Entry 3A9Q (X-ray diffraction, 1.90 A resolution); this record covers chains B and E of the 24 polymer chains in the assembly.

Chain B (and E):
Name: Ferritin-4, chloroplastic
Organism: Glycine max
Notes: EC 1.16.3.1; chain E of this document is another copy of the same molecule, construct and numbering; everything in this record applies to it too
Reference sequence: Q948P5 (FRI4_SOYBN); residues 1-212 here correspond to UniProt positions 36-247 (UniProt number = residue number + 35)
Sequence (212 residues; row label = number of the first residue in the row):
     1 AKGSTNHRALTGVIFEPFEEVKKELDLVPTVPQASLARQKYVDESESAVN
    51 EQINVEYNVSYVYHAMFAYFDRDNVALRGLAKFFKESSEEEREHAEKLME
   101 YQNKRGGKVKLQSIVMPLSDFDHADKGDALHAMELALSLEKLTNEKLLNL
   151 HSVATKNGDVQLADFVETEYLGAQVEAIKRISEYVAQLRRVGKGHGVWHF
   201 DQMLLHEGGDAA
Disordered / not traced: 1-13, 208-212 (chain E: 1-29, 208-212)
Differences from the reference sequence: engineered mutation Ala-173 (Glu208 in Q948P5)
Metal / ion sites: Ca2+ site 1: Glu-56, Glu-91, His-94; Ca2+ site 2: Glu-93, Glu-96; Ca2+ site 3: Glu-167 (shared with Glu-167(E) of chain E)
Reported in the primary citation:
  - mutagenesis - E173A: abolished binding to Ca2+
  - mutagenesis - E173A (2.2-fold): decreased catalytic activity on iron oxidation
  - catalytic residues: Glu-56, Tyr-63, Glu-91, His-94, Glu-140, Gln-174 (by similarity / conservation)

How chain B and chain E interact:
Residue-residue contacts (29):
  Leu-137(B) / Leu-36(E)
  Lys-141(B) / Leu-36(E)  hydrogen bond (side chain-backbone)
  Lys-141(B) / Ala-37(E)
  Lys-141(B) / Arg-38(E)  hydrogen bond (side chain-backbone)
  Lys-141(B) / Gln-39(E)  hydrogen bond (backbone-side chain)
  Asn-144(B) / Gln-39(E)  hydrogen bond
  Glu-145(B) / Gln-39(E)
  Glu-145(B) / Lys-40(E)
  Leu-148(B) / Lys-40(E)
  Leu-148(B) / Val-160(E)  hydrophobic
  His-151(B) / Val-160(E)
  Glu-167(B) / Asp-164(E)
  Glu-167(B) / Glu-167(E)
  Leu-171(B) / Val-160(E)  hydrophobic
  Leu-171(B) / Gln-161(E)
  Gly-172(B) / Gln-161(E)
  Val-175(B) / Lys-104(E)
  Val-175(B) / Arg-105(E)
  Val-175(B) / Gln-161(E)
  Glu-176(B) / Lys-104(E)  salt bridge
  Ile-178(B) / Ala-37(E)
  Ile-178(B) / Gln-39(E)
  Lys-179(B) / Asn-103(E)
  Lys-179(B) / Lys-104(E)
  Ser-182(B) / Leu-36(E)
  Ser-182(B) / Ala-37(E)  hydrogen bond (side chain-backbone)
  Val-185(B) / Leu-36(E)  hydrophobic
  Ala-186(B) / Leu-36(E)
  Arg-189(B) / Leu-36(E)
Also at the interface, not in a pair above, chain B (18 interface residues in all): Thr-168
Also at the interface, not in a pair above, chain E (13 interface residues in all): Thr-30

In short:
18 residues of chain B face 13 of chain E across their interface; the contacts include 5 hydrogen bonds and 1
salt bridge. Polar contacts include Glu-176(B)/Lys-104(E), Lys-141(B)/Leu-36(E) and Lys-141(B)/Arg-38(E).
Glu-56(B), Glu-91(B) and His-94(B) coordinate Ca2+ site 1. From the paper: catalytic residues Glu-56(B),
Tyr-63(B) and Glu-91(B) among others; E173A of chain B abolishes binding to Ca2+.
Chain B and chain E are both Ferritin-4, chloroplastic (Glycine max); the structure, Crystal Structure
Analysis of E173A variant of the soybean ferritin SFER4, was determined by X-ray diffraction (same publication
as 3A68).
